PDB entry 1Q2P | X-ray diffraction, 2.00 A resolution | chain A

[Chain A]
Name: beta-lactamase SHV-1
Source organism: Klebsiella pneumoniae
Notes: EC 3.5.2.6; fragment: penicillinase
UniProt: P14557 (BLA1_ECOLI); residues 26-290 here correspond to UniProt positions 22-286 (UniProt number = residue number - 4)
Chain sequence (265 residues; row label = number of the first residue in the row; note: 2 numbers in that range are skipped by the numbering (no residue carries them; nothing is unmodelled there)):
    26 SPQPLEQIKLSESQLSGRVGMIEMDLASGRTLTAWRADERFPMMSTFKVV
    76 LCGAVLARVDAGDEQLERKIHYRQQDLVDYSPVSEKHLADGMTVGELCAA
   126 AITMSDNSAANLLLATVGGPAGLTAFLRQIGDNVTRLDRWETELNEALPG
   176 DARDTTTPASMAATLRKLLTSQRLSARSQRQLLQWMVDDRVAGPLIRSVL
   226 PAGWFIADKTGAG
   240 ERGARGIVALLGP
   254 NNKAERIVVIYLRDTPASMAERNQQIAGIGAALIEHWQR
Cystine bridges: Cys77-Cys123
Glycans and other covalent adducts: compound WY2 linked to Ser70
Ligand contacts:
  - cyclohexyl-hexyl-beta-D-maltoside (MA4), molecule 1: Ser26, Ile221, Val224, Leu225, Pro226, Ile231, Ile246, Ala248, Leu250, Val261, Ile263, Ile279, Ala280, Gly283, Ala284, Ile287, Glu288
  - cyclohexyl-hexyl-beta-D-maltoside (MA4), molecule 2: Ala217, Leu220, Ile221, Val224, Thr235, Arg244, Ile246, Asn276, Ile279, Ala280
  - WY2 ((6,7-dihydro-5H-cyclopenta[d]imidazo[2,1-b]thiazol-2-yl]-4,7-dihydro[1,4]thiazepine-3,6-dicarboxylic acid): Met69, Lys73, Asp104, Tyr105, Met129, Ser130, Asn132, Glu166, Thr167, Asn170, Val216, Thr235, Gly236, Ala237

[Summary]
Chain A binds cyclohexyl-hexyl-beta-D-maltoside. Compound WY2 is covalently linked to Ser70.
Chain A is beta-lactamase SHV-1 (Klebsiella pneumoniae); the structure, SHV-1 class A beta-lactamase complexed
with penem WAY185229, was determined by X-ray diffraction together with 1Q2Q from the same study.
